PDB entry 8OH5 | electron microscopy, 3.00 A resolution | chains C and L of the 12 polymer chains in the assembly

[Chain C (and L)]
Protein: Formate dehydrogenase-O, major subunit
Organism: Sporomusa ovata DSM 2662
Notes: chain L of this document is another copy of the same molecule, construct and numbering; everything in this record applies to it too
Reference sequence: A0A0U1KYI6 (A0A0U1KYI6_9FIRM); residues 1-1172 here = UniProt positions 1-1172
Amino-acid sequence (1172 residues; row label = number of the first residue in the row):
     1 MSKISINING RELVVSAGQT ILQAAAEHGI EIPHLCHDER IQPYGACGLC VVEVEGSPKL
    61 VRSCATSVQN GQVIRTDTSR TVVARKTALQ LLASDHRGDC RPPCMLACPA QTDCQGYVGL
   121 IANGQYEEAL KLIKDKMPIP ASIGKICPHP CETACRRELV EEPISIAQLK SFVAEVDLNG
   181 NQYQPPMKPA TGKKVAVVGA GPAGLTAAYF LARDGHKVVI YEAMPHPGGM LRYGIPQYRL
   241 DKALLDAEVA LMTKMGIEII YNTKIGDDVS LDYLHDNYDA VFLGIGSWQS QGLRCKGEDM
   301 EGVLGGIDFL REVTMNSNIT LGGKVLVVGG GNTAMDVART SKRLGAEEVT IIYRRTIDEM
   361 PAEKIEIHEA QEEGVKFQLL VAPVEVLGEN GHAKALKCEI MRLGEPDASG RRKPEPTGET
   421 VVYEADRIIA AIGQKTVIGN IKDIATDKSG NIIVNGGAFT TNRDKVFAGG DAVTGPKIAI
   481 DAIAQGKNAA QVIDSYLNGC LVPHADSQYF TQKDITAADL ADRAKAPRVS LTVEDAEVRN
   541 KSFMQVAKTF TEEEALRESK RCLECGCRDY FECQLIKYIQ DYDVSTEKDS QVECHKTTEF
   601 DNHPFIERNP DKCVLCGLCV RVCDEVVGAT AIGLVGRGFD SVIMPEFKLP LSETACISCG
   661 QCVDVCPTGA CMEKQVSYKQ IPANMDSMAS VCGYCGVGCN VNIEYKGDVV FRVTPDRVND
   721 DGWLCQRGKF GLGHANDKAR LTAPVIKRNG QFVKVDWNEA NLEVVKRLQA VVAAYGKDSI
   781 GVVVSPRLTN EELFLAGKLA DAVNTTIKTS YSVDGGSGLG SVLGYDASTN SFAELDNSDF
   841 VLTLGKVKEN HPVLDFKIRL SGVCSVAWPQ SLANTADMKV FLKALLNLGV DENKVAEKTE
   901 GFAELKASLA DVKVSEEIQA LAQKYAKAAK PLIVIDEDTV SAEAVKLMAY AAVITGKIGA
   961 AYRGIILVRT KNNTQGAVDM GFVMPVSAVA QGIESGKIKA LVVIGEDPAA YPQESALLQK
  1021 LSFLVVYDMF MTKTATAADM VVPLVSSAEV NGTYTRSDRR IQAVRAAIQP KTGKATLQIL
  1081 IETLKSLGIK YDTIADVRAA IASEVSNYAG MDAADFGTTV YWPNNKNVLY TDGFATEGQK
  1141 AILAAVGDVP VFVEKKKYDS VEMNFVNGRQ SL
Metal / ion sites: 2Fe-2S cluster Fe: Cys36, Cys47, Cys50, Cys64; 4Fe-4S cluster Fe site 1: His96, Cys100, Cys567, Cys573; 4Fe-4S cluster Fe site 2: Cys104, Cys155, Cys562, Cys565; 4Fe-4S cluster Fe site 3: Cys108, Cys147, Cys151; 4Fe-4S cluster Fe site 4: Cys613, Cys616, Cys619, Cys666; 4Fe-4S cluster Fe site 5: Cys623, Cys656, Cys659, Cys662; 4Fe-4S cluster Fe site 6: Cys692, Cys695, Cys699, Cys725
Small-molecule neighbours:
  - FAD (flavin-adenine dinucleotide): Ile146, Cys147, Pro148, Val198, Gly199, Ala200, Gly201, Pro202, Ala203, Gly204, Tyr221, Glu222, Ala223, Met224, Gly228, Gly229, Met230, Leu231, Gly234, Ile235, Arg239, Thr263, Lys264, Ile265, Gly284, Ile285, Gly286, Trp288, Ile307, Leu310, Asn332, Thr333, Asp336, Gln434, Ile441, Gly470, Asp471, Lys477, Ile478, Ala479, Ala482
  - 2Fe-2S cluster (FES): His34, Leu35, Cys36, His37, Gly45, Ala46, Cys47, Gly48, Cys50, Arg62, Cys64
  - NADPH (NDP; NADPH dihydro-nicotinamide-adenine-dinucleotide phosphate): Gln291, Leu293, Arg294, Gly329, Gly330, Gly331, Asn332, Thr333, Ala334, Tyr353, Arg354, Arg355, Glu359, Pro361, Arg411, Ala431, Ile432, Gly433, Gln434, Pro476, Lys477, Ile478
  - 4Fe-4S cluster (SF4), molecule 1: His96, Gly98, Asp99, Cys100, Phe510, Cys567, Asp569, Tyr570, Cys573, Leu575, Ile576, Lys612, Thr668, Gly669
  - 4Fe-4S cluster (SF4), molecule 2: Pro102, Pro103, Cys104, Gln115, Ala154, Cys155, Arg156, Arg157, Ile164, Ile166, Cys562, Leu563, Glu564, Cys565
  - 4Fe-4S cluster (SF4), molecule 3: Cys108, Pro109, Thr112, Cys114, Tyr117, Met137, Ile143, Cys147, His149, Pro150, Cys151, Ile166, Ala167, Lys170, Ile480
  - 4Fe-4S cluster (SF4), molecule 4: Ile606, Cys623, Val627, Ala629, Ala631, Ile632, Leu651, Cys656, Ile657, Ser658, Cys659, Gly660, Gln661, Cys662
  - 4Fe-4S cluster (SF4), molecule 5: Arg608, Cys613, Val614, Leu615, Cys616, Gly617, Leu618, Cys619, Ile643, Cys666, Pro667, Thr668, Ala670, Cys671
  - 4Fe-4S cluster (SF4), molecule 6: Cys692, Tyr694, Cys695, Val697, Gly698, Cys699, Leu724, Cys725, Arg727, Gly728, His851, Pro852, Val853
From the paper describing this entry:
  - binding site for flavin-adenine dinucleotide: Arg239
  - mutagenesis - R239A, R239K: decreased catalytic activity on NADPH
  - mutagenesis - R239K: decreased catalytic activity on NADP+
  - mutagenesis - R239A: abolished catalytic activity on NADP+
  - mutagenesis - K170A, K170C, K170R, R239A, R239K: decreased catalytic activity on MVox
  - mutagenesis - K170A, K170C: abolished catalytic activity (physiological activities)
  - mutagenesis - K170R: decreased catalytic activity (physiological activities)
  - binding site for 4Fe-4S cluster: Cys114
  - mutagenesis - C114A: decreased catalytic activity
  - conformationally variable residues: Lys170

[Chain C / chain L interface]
Residue-residue contacts - 46 pairs, chain C then chain L:
  Met1(C) - Gly18(L)
  Met1(C) - Gln23(L)
  Ser5(C) - Asn837(L)  hydrogen bond
  Ser5(C) - Tyr962(L)
  Ile6(C) - Tyr962(L)
  Asn7(C) - Glu834(L)  hydrogen bond
  Asn7(C) - Ala961(L)
  Asn7(C) - Tyr962(L)
  Asn7(C) - Val1128(L)
  Asn9(C) - Lys1126(L)  hydrogen bond (backbone-side chain)
  Gly10(C) - Asn1127(L)  hydrogen bond (backbone-backbone)
  Gly10(C) - Val1128(L)
  Arg11(C) - Asn1125(L)
  Arg11(C) - Asn1127(L)
  Glu12(C) - Glu834(L)
  Glu12(C) - Asn837(L)
  Glu12(C) - Tyr962(L)  hydrogen bond
  Glu12(C) - Asn1127(L)
  Gly18(C) - Met1(L)
  Gln23(C) - Met1(L)
  Glu55(C) - Arg963(L)  salt bridge
  Asn70(C) - Asn837(L)
  Gly71(C) - Asn837(L)
  Gly71(C) - Tyr962(L)
  Val73(C) - Ala961(L)  hydrophobic
  Glu834(C) - Asn7(L)  hydrogen bond
  Glu834(C) - Glu12(L)
  Asn837(C) - Ser5(L)  hydrogen bond
  Asn837(C) - Glu12(L)
  Asn837(C) - Asn70(L)
  Asn837(C) - Gly71(L)
  Ala961(C) - Asn7(L)
  Ala961(C) - Val73(L)  hydrophobic
  Tyr962(C) - Ser5(L)
  Tyr962(C) - Ile6(L)
  Tyr962(C) - Asn7(L)
  Tyr962(C) - Glu12(L)  hydrogen bond
  Tyr962(C) - Gly71(L)
  Arg963(C) - Glu55(L)  salt bridge
  Asn1125(C) - Arg11(L)
  Lys1126(C) - Asn9(L)  hydrogen bond (side chain-backbone)
  Asn1127(C) - Gly10(L)  hydrogen bond (backbone-backbone)
  Asn1127(C) - Arg11(L)
  Asn1127(C) - Glu12(L)
  Val1128(C) - Asn7(L)
  Val1128(C) - Gly10(L)
Interface residues without a listed pair, chain C (27 interface residues in all): Arg75, Ala833, Thr1131, Asp1132
Interface residues without a listed pair, chain L (27 interface residues in all): Arg75, Ala833, Thr1131, Asp1132

[In short]
Chain C and chain L each contribute 27 residues to their interface; the contacts include 10 hydrogen bonds and
2 salt bridges. Polar contacts include Glu55(C)-Arg963(L), Ser5(C)-Asn837(L) and Asn7(C)-Glu834(L). From the
paper: a binding site for flavin-adenine dinucleotide at Arg239(C); K170A, K170C and K170R of chain C, among
others, reduce catalytic activity on MVox; 6 substitutions were tested in all.
Chain C and chain L are both Formate dehydrogenase-O, major subunit (Sporomusa ovata DSM 2662); the structure,
Cryo-EM structure of the electron bifurcating transhydrogenase StnABC complex from Sporomusa Ovata (state 2),
was determined by electron microscopy, deposited together with 8OH9.
